Entry 3MMC (X-ray diffraction, 2.04 A resolution); this record covers chains A and E of the 4 polymer chains in the assembly.

Chain A:
Protein: Sulfite reductase, dissimilatory-type subunit alpha
Source organism: Archaeoglobus fulgidus
Notes: EC 1.8.99.3
UniProt: Q59109 (DSRA_ARCFU); residues 0-417 here correspond to UniProt positions 1-418 (UniProt number = residue number + 1)
Amino-acid sequence (418 residues; each row starts with the number of its first residue; numbering starts at 0):
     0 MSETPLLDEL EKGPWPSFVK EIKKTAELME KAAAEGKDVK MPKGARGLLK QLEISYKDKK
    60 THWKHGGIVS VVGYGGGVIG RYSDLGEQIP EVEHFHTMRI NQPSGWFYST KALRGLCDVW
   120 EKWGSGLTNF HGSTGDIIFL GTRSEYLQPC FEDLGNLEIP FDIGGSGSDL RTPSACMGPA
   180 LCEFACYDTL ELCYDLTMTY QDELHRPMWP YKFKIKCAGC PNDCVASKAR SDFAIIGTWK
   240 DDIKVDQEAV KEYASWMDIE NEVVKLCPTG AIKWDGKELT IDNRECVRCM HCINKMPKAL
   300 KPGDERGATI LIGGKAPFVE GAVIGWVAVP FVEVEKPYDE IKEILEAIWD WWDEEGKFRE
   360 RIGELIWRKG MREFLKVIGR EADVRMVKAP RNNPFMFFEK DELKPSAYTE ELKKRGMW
Disordered / not traced: 0
Bound ions: 4Fe-4S cluster Fe site 1: C175, C181, C219, C223; siroheme Fe near C223 (its only coordinating residue here); 4Fe-4S cluster Fe site 2: C266, C285, C288, C291
Ligand contacts:
  - 4Fe-4S cluster (SF4), molecule 1: C175, M176, G177, C181, F183, A184, A217, G218, C219, N221, D222, C223
  - 4Fe-4S cluster (SF4), molecule 2: I242, C266, P267, T268, A270, I271, I280, C285, V286, R287, C288, M289, H290, C291
  - siroheme (SRM), molecule 1: I78, R80, T96, R98, N128, G131, S132, T133, G134, D135, I137, Y210, K211, K213, K215, R229, K314, A315, P316, F317, R358, R360
  - siroheme (SRM), molecule 2: W105, C175, M176, C181, E182, F183, N221, D222, C223, V224, A225, R229, N293

Chain E:
Protein: Sulfite reductase, dissimilatory-type subunit beta
Source organism: Archaeoglobus fulgidus
Notes: EC 1.8.99.3
UniProt: Q59110 (DSRB_ARCFU); residue numbers follow UniProt; this construct covers 1-366
Amino-acid sequence (366 residues; numbered 1 to 366; the number before each row is that of its first residue):
     1 MVVEGVKTDF GPPYFRDLLH PVIAKNYGKW KYHEVVKPGV IKRVAESGDV IYVVRFGTPR
    61 LLSIYTVREL CDIADKYSDG YLRWTSRNNV EFFVTDESKI DDLINEVQER VGFPCGGTWD
   121 AVKGEYGLSN IVHTQGWIHC HTPAIDASGI VKAVMDELYE YFTDHKLPAM CRISLACCAN
   181 MCGAVHASDI AIVGIHRTPP IPNDEAIRKT CEIPSTVAAC PTGALKPDMK NKTIKVDVEK
   241 CMYCGNCYTM CPGMPLFDPE NDGAAIMVGG KLSEARRMPE LSKVVVPWVP NEPPRWPTLV
   301 KYVKQILEAW AANANKHERL IEWVDRIGWE RFFELTGLEF TQHLIDDYRI TPYFYSEFRA
   361 STQFKW
Disordered / not traced: 1-3
Curated features (UniProtKB/Swiss-Prot):
  - binding site ([4Fe-4S] cluster): C140, C177, C178, C182, C220, C241, C244, C247
  - binding site (siroheme): C182
Cystine bridges: C211-C251
Bound ions: 4Fe-4S cluster Fe site 1: C140, C178; 4Fe-4S cluster Fe site 2: C220, C241, C244, C247
Ligand contacts:
  - 4Fe-4S cluster (SF4), molecule 1: T134, Q135, G136, C140, T142, P143, A176, C177, C178, N180, M181, C182
  - 4Fe-4S cluster (SF4), molecule 2: P200, C220, P221, T222, A224, L225, V236, C241, M242, Y243, C244, G245, N246, C247, L256
  - siroheme (SRM), molecule 1: H33, I41, R43, V53, R55, R83, T85, S86, R87, N89, E91, G117, W119, A121, Y126, S129, M170, R172, A184, A187, K271, L272, S273, A275, R276, R319
  - siroheme (SRM), molecule 2: Q135, H139, C140, H141, T142, N180, M181, C182, G183, T249

Chain A / chain E interface:
Residue-residue contacts - 83 pairs, chain A then chain E:
  R283(A) with R331(E), hydrogen bond (backbone-side chain); E334(E), salt bridge
  E319(A) with R349(E), salt bridge
  M370(A) with I345(E), hydrophobic
  R371(A) with Q342(E)
  A381(A) with T341(E); Q342(E)
  D382(A) with F340(E)
  V383(A) with W329(E), hydrophobic; F340(E)
  V386(A) with F340(E), hydrophobic; I345(E), hydrophobic
  K387(A) with W329(E), hydrogen bond (backbone-side chain)
  A388(A) with W329(E)
  P389(A) with K283(E); V284(E); W329(E); L344(E)
  R390(A) with K283(E); V284(E), hydrogen bond (backbone-backbone); H343(E), hydrogen bond (side chain-backbone); L344(E), hydrogen bond (backbone-backbone); I345(E); D346(E), salt bridge; D347(E), salt bridge
  N391(A) with M267(E); L281(E); S282(E); D346(E)
  N392(A) with M267(E); V284(E); D346(E), hydrogen bond; Y348(E)
  P393(A) with M181(E), hydrophobic; I195(E), hydrophobic; V284(E), hydrophobic
  F394(A) with A179(E), hydrophobic; M242(E), hydrophobic; C244(E), hydrophobic; D347(E); Y348(E), hydrophobic
  M395(A) with I195(E), hydrophobic; M242(E); Y243(E); V284(E), hydrophobic; P287(E); H343(E)
  F396(A) with E239(E); K240(E); C241(E); M242(E), hydrophobic; Y243(E); H343(E); D347(E)
  F397(A) with I195(E), hydrophobic; R197(E); Y243(E), hydrogen bond (backbone-side chain); P287(E); H343(E)
  E401(A) with R197(E); H343(E), salt bridge
  L402(A) with R197(E); N261(E)
  K403(A) with N261(E)
  S405(A) with D258(E), hydrogen bond; E260(E); N261(E)
  Y407(A) with T198(E); P199(E), hydrogen bond (side chain-backbone); P200(E); I201(E), hydrogen bond (side chain-backbone); P255(E), hydrogen bond (side chain-backbone); L256(E); F257(E); D258(E)
  T408(A) with D258(E)
  E410(A) with I201(E)
  L411(A) with P199(E); I201(E), hydrophobic
  R414(A) with I201(E)
  M416(A) with P200(E); V236(E), hydrophobic; V238(E), hydrophobic
Interface residues without a listed pair, chain A (37 interface residues in all): E284, W366, L374, K375, R384, M385, P404, W417
Interface residues without a listed pair, chain E (48 interface residues in all): V193, P202, A265, V285, W288, E330, F333

Overview:
The interface between chain A and chain E involves 37 residues on one side and 48 on the other; the contacts
include 11 hydrogen bonds and 5 salt bridges. Polar pairs include R283(A)-E334(E), E319(A)-R349(E) and
R390(A)-D346(E). Chain A binds siroheme and 4Fe-4S cluster.
Chain A is Sulfite reductase, dissimilatory-type subunit alpha and chain E is Sulfite reductase,
dissimilatory-type subunit beta, both from Archaeoglobus fulgidus; the structure, Structure of the
dissimilatory sulfite reductase from Archaeoglobus fulgidus, was determined by X-ray diffraction.
